PDB entry 8YCX | electron microscopy, 2.20 A resolution | chains B and C of the 21 polymer chains in the assembly

== Chain B (and C) ==
Protein: ATP-dependent Clp protease ATP-binding subunit ClpC1
Source organism: Mycobacterium tuberculosis H37Rv
Notes: chain C of this document is another copy of the same molecule, construct and numbering; everything in this record applies to it too
Reference sequence: P9WPC9 (CLPC1_MYCTU); residues 168-824 here = UniProt positions 168-824
Amino-acid sequence (657 residues; row label = number of the first residue in the row):
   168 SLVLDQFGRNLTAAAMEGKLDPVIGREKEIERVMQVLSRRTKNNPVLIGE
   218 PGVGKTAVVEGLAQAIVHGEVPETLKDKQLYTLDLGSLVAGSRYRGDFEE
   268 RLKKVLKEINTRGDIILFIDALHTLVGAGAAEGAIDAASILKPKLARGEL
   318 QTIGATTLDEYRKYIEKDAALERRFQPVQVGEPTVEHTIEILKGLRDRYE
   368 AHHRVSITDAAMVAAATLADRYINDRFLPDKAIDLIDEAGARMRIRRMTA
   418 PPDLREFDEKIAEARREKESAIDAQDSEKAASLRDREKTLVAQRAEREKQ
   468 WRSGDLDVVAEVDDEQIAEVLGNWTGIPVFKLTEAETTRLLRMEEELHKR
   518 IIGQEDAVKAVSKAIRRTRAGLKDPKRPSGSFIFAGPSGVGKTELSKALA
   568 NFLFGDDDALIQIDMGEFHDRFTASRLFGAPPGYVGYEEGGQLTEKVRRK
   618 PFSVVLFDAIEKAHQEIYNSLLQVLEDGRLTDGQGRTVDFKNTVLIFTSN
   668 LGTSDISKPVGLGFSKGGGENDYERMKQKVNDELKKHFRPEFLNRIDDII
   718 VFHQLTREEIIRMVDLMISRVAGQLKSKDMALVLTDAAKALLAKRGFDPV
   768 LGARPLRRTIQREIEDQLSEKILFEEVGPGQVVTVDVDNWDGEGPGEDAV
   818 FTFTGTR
Unresolved in the structure: 168, 416-476 (chain C: 415-476, 685-689)
Construct notes: engineered mutation A288 (Glu in P9WPC9), S444 (Phe in P9WPC9), A626 (Glu in P9WPC9)
Metal / ion sites: Mg2+ site 1: T223 (together with ATP); Mg2+ site 2: T560 (together with ATP)
Residues lining bound ligands:
  - ATP (adenosine-5'-triphosphate), molecule 1: T208, R314, A337, R340, R341
  - ATP, molecule 2: R517, I518, I519, Q521, P554, S555, G556, V557, G558, K559, T560, E561, D625, N667, L722, M730, L733, M734, A770, R771, R774
  - ATP, molecule 1: D188, P189, V190, I191, R193, E217, P218, G219, V220, G221, K222, T223, A224, E227, D287, T324, I358, L362, Y366, P396, D397, I400
  - ATP, molecule 2: E643, E708, R712
UniProt features mapped onto this chain:
  - binding site (ATP): G216 to T223, G553 to T560

== Interface between chain B and chain C ==
Contacting residue pairs (176; chain B residue first):
  D188(B) with R207(C), salt bridge
  P218(B) with A336(C); R340(C)
  G219(B) with R340(C)
  D251(B) with K270(C), salt bridge
  L252(B) with I302(C), hydrophobic
  G253(B) with E266(C); I302(C)
  V256(B) with G263(C); E266(C)
  A257(B) with G263(C); E266(C); E267(C)
  G258(B) with G263(C); E267(C)
  S259(B) with R262(C), hydrogen bond
  R260(B) with Y261(C); R262(C), hydrogen bond (backbone-backbone); D264(C), salt bridge; E267(C), salt bridge
  Y261(B) with R262(C), hydrogen bond (backbone-side chain)
  G263(B) with R262(C)
  D264(B) with R262(C)
  F265(B) with R262(C)
  E266(B) with R262(C), salt bridge
  H290(B) with E299(C), hydrogen bond (side chain-backbone); G300(C)
  T291(B) with G300(C); A301(C); I302(C)
  V293(B) with G300(C); A301(C)
  A295(B) with I302(C), hydrophobic
  G296(B) with R262(C), hydrogen bond (backbone-side chain)
  A301(B) with R262(C)
  T324(B) with A337(C)
  D326(B) with A336(C)
  E327(B) with K309(C), salt bridge; D335(C)
  K330(B) with K334(C), hydrogen bond (side chain-backbone)
  Y331(B) with E299(C), hydrogen bond; G300(C)
  R365(B) with R207(C)
  Y366(B) with R207(C), hydrogen bond; T208(C), hydrogen bond
  H369(B) with S205(C); R206(C); R207(C)
  H370(B) with S205(C); R206(C)
  R393(B) with E339(C), hydrogen bond (side chain-backbone); R340(C), hydrogen bond (side chain-backbone); F342(C), hydrogen bond (side chain-backbone)
  D397(B) with K209(C), salt bridge; R340(C), salt bridge
  D401(B) with R206(C), salt bridge; K209(C), salt bridge; Q343(C)
  D404(B) with R206(C), salt bridge; R207(C), hydrogen bond (side chain-backbone); T208(C), hydrogen bond (side chain-backbone)
  E405(B) with R199(C), salt bridge; Q202(C); V203(C); R206(C); Q343(C)
  A408(B) with Q202(C); S205(C)
  R409(B) with Q202(C)
  I412(B) with M201(C); Q202(C)
  M415(B) with P239(C), hydrophobic; E240(C)
  N490(B) with R199(C), hydrogen bond (backbone-side chain)
  W491(B) with R199(C); Q343(C); P344(C)
  S555(B) with E708(C); N711(C), hydrogen bond (backbone-side chain)
  K564(B) with D644(C), salt bridge
  D574(B) with K543(C), salt bridge
  Q579(B) with D644(C), hydrogen bond
  D581(B) with Q640(C)
  G583(B) with E633(C); N636(C); S637(C), hydrogen bond (backbone-side chain)
  E584(B) with F595(C); Q640(C), hydrogen bond; L647(C); T648(C), hydrogen bond (side chain-backbone)
  F585(B) with E633(C)
  H586(B) with R588(C); F589(C), hydrogen bond (side chain-backbone); A591(C); S592(C), hydrogen bond; F595(C); E633(C)
  F589(B) with P598(C); Y601(C)
  T590(B) with P598(C)
  S592(B) with P599(C), hydrogen bond (side chain-backbone)
  R593(B) with F595(C); P598(C); P599(C); T648(C), hydrogen bond (side chain-backbone); D649(C), hydrogen bond (side chain-backbone); G650(C)
  A597(B) with P599(C); G600(C)
  Y601(B) with G600(C)
  V602(B) with P599(C); G600(C), hydrogen bond (backbone-backbone); Y601(C); Y604(C), hydrophobic
  G603(B) with Y604(C)
  E605(B) with R329(C), hydrogen bond (backbone-side chain); K330(C); K334(C), salt bridge
  E606(B) with R329(C); Y604(C)
  Q609(B) with T648(C); D649(C), hydrogen bond (side chain-backbone); G650(C); Q651(C); G652(C)
  E612(B) with R329(C), salt bridge
  R615(B) with R329(C); E333(C), salt bridge
  R616(B) with L325(C), hydrogen bond (side chain-backbone); R329(C); Q346(C), hydrogen bond (backbone-side chain)
  E628(B) with E708(C)
  K629(B) with E633(C); N636(C); R706(C); E708(C)
  Q651(B) with K334(C)
  N667(B) with E708(C), hydrogen bond
  S671(B) with P707(C)
  R737(B) with R534(C); L539(C); D541(C), salt bridge
  Q741(B) with G538(C); L539(C); K540(C), hydrogen bond (side chain-backbone); P542(C)
  L742(B) with L539(C), hydrophobic
  K745(B) with A537(C); G538(C), hydrogen bond (side chain-backbone)
  L768(B) with N711(C)
  R771(B) with E643(C), salt bridge; N711(C); R712(C)
  P772(B) with N711(C)
  R774(B) with R544(C); E643(C), salt bridge
  R775(B) with I713(C); D714(C)
  Q778(B) with R534(C); D714(C)
  R779(B) with D715(C)
  E782(B) with R534(C), salt bridge; L539(C)
  D783(B) with K530(C); R534(C)
  L785(B) with L539(C)
  S786(B) with R533(C); R534(C); A537(C); L539(C)
  I789(B) with L539(C), hydrophobic
  L790(B) with L499(C), hydrophobic; T504(C); L508(C), hydrophobic; R533(C)
  F791(B) with L508(C), hydrophobic
Interface residues without a listed pair, chain B (104 interface residues in all): R176, T223, E227, S254, A298, I400, G556, G596, G607, K617, D625, A626, T670, D672, V738, E787
Interface residues without a listed pair, chain C (91 interface residues in all): S306, I307, R314, E316, D326, L507, R536, L639, R646, L710

== In short ==
The interface between chain B and chain C involves 104 residues on one side and 91 on the other; the contacts
include 33 hydrogen bonds and 21 salt bridges. Among the polar pairs are D188(B)-R207(C), D251(B)-K270(C) and
R260(B)-D264(C). Chain B binds 4 copies of ATP.
Both chains are ATP-dependent Clp protease ATP-binding subunit ClpC1 (Mycobacterium tuberculosis H37Rv). Entry
8YCX (CryoEM structure of M. tuberculosis ClpC1P1P2 complex bound to bortezomib, conformation 2) was
determined by electron microscopy.
